Entry 4UOW (X-ray diffraction, 3.30 A resolution); this record covers chains Y and Z.

[Chain Y]
Name: Titin
Source organism: Homo sapiens
Notes: EC 2.7.11.1; fragment: first ig domain, residues 26829-26925
UniProt: Q8WZ42 (TITIN_HUMAN); residues 2-98 here correspond to UniProt positions 34253-34349 (UniProt number = residue number + 34251)
Chain sequence (97 residues; numbered 2 to 98; the number before each row is that of its first residue):
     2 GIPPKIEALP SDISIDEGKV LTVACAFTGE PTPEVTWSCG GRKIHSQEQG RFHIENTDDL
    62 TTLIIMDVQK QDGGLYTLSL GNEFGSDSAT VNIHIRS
What the authors report for this chain:
  - mutagenesis - A25K: decreased binding to OL1
  - mutagenesis - D60R, L61R: decreased binding to Obscurin (chain Z)

[Chain Z]
Name: Obscurin
Source organism: Homo sapiens
Notes: EC 2.7.11.1; fragment: m10 domain, residues 7-99
UniProt: Q5VST9 (OBSCN_HUMAN), isoform Q5VST9-6; residues 9-98 here correspond to UniProt positions 10-99 (UniProt number = residue number + 1)
Chain sequence (93 residues; numbered 7 to 99; the number before each row is that of its first residue):
     7 SSAPRFLTRP KAFVVSVGKD ATLSCQIVGN PTPQVSWEKD QQPVAAGARF RLAQDGDLYR
    67 LTILDLALGD SGQYVCRARN AIGEAFAAVG LQV
Sequence notes: expression tag (7-8, 99)
What the authors report for this chain:
  - mutagenesis - R15F: increased binding to Titin (chain Y)

[Chain Y / chain Z interface]
Pairs across the interface (35):
  E8(Y) - R15(Z)  salt bridge
  A9(Y) - Q79(Z)
  A9(Y) - A94(Z)
  A9(Y) - V95(Z)
  A9(Y) - G96(Z)
  L10(Y) - Q79(Z)  hydrogen bond (backbone-side chain)
  P11(Y) - Q79(Z)
  P11(Y) - V81(Z)  hydrophobic
  S12(Y) - Q47(Z)
  D13(Y) - Q47(Z)  hydrogen bond (backbone-side chain)
  I14(Y) - F92(Z)  hydrophobic
  S15(Y) - E90(Z)
  S15(Y) - F92(Z)
  I16(Y) - E90(Z)
  D17(Y) - R85(Z)  salt bridge
  D17(Y) - E90(Z)
  K20(Y) - R85(Z)
  K20(Y) - N86(Z)
  K20(Y) - A87(Z)
  K20(Y) - I88(Z)
  K20(Y) - E90(Z)  salt bridge
  V21(Y) - I88(Z)  hydrogen bond (backbone-backbone)
  V21(Y) - G89(Z)
  V21(Y) - E90(Z)  hydrogen bond (backbone-backbone)
  L22(Y) - E90(Z)
  L22(Y) - F92(Z)  hydrophobic
  T23(Y) - E90(Z)  hydrogen bond (backbone-backbone)
  T23(Y) - A91(Z)
  T23(Y) - F92(Z)  hydrogen bond (backbone-backbone)
  V24(Y) - F92(Z)
  A25(Y) - F92(Z)  hydrogen bond (backbone-backbone)
  A25(Y) - A93(Z)
  A27(Y) - R15(Z)
  R97(Y) - R85(Z)
  R97(Y) - E90(Z)  salt bridge
Other interface residues (no listed pair), chain Y (19 interface residues in all): L61
Other interface residues (no listed pair), chain Z (19 interface residues in all): A9, P10, E44
From the paper, about this interface:
  - hot spots on chain Y (mutagenesis) - A25E, A25K: decreased binding to another copy of this molecule

[In short]
Chain Y and chain Z each contribute 19 residues to their interface; the contacts include 7 hydrogen bonds and
4 salt bridges. Among the polar pairs are E8(Y)-R15(Z), D17(Y)-R85(Z) and K20(Y)-E90(Z). The paper reports
that D60R and L61R of chain Y reduce binding to Obscurin (chain Z); A25E and A25K of chain Y reduce binding to
another copy of this molecule.
Here chain Y is Titin and chain Z is Obscurin, both from Homo sapiens. Entry 4UOW (Crystal structure of the
titin M10-Obscurin Ig domain 1 complex) was determined by X-ray diffraction together with 4C4K from the same
study.
